Entry 8RTA (electron microscopy, 6.22 A resolution (low resolution: residue-level contacts below are approximate; hydrogen-bond / salt-bridge calls are withheld)); this record covers chains E and F of the 6 polymer chains in the assembly.

== Chain E (and F) ==
Name: TrwG protein
Organism: Escherichia coli
Notes: chain F of this document is another copy of the same molecule, construct and numbering; everything in this record applies to it too
Reference sequence: O50335 (O50335_ECOLX); numbering as in UniProt (aligned over 1-231)
Sequence (231 residues; each row starts with the number of its first residue):
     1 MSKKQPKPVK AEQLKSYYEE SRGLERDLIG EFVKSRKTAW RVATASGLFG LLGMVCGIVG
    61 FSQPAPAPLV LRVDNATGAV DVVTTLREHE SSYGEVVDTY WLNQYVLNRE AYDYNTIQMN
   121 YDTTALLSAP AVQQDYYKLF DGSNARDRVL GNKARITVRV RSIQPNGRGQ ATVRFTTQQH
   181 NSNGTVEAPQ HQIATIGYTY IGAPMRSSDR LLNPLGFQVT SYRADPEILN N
Unresolved in the structure: 1-62
Differences from the reference sequence: conflict Ala188 (Arg in O50335)

== Chain E / chain F interface ==
Residue-residue contacts - 11 pairs, chain E then chain F:
  Val83(E) - Val80(F)
  Leu86(E) - Thr85(F)
  Leu86(E) - Leu86(F)
  Leu86(E) - Arg87(F)
  Arg87(E) - Arg87(F)
  Glu88(E) - Leu86(F)
  Glu88(E) - Arg87(F)
  His89(E) - Arg87(F)
  His89(E) - Glu88(F)
  Glu90(E) - His89(F)
  Glu90(E) - Glu90(F)
Also at the interface, not in a pair above, chain E (8 interface residues in all): Arg72, Tyr100
Also at the interface, not in a pair above, chain F (11 interface residues in all): Gly78, Val82, Thr84, Leu211

== Overview ==
8 residues of chain E face 11 of chain F across their interface.
Chain E and chain F are both TrwG protein (Escherichia coli); the structure, Arches-protomer complex
full-length structure (TrwJ/VirB8) from the fully-assembled R388 type IV secretion system, was determined by
electron microscopy, deposited together with 8RT4, 8RT5, 8RT6, 8RT7, 8RT8, 8RT9, 8RTB and 8RTD.
